Entry 9FGA (electron microscopy, 3.30 A resolution); this record covers chains A and E of the 6 polymer chains in the assembly.

Chain A:
Name: Gamma-aminobutyric acid receptor subunit alpha-1
Source organism: Homo sapiens
UniProt: P14867 (GBRA1_HUMAN); residues 1-429 here correspond to UniProt positions 28-456 (UniProt number = residue number + 27)
Amino-acid sequence (464 residues; each row starts with the number of its first residue; numbers below 1 keep their minus sign (Met-34 is residue -34)):
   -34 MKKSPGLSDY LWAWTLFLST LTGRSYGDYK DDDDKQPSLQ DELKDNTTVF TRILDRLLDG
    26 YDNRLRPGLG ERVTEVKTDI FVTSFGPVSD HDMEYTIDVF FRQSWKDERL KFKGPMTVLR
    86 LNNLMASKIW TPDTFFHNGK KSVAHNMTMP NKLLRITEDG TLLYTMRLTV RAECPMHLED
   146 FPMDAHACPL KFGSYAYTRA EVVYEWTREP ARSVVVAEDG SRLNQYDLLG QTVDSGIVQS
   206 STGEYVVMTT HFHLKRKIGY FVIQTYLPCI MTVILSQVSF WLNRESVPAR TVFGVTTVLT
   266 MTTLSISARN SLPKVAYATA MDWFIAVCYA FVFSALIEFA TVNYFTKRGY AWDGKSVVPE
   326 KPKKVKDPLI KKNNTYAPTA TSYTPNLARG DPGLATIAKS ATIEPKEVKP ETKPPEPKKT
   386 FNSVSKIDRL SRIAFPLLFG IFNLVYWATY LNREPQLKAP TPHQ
Not modelled in the structure: -34 to 11, 322-383, 419-429
Differences from the reference sequence: initiating methionine (-34); expression tag (-33 to 0)
Swiss-Prot annotation at these positions:
  - binding site (4-aminobutanoate): Arg67, Thr130
  - binding site (3alpha-hydroxy-5alpha-pregnan-11,20-dione): Trp246
  - glycosylation (N-linked (GlcNAc...) asparagine): Asn11, Asn111
Disulfides: Cys139-Cys153
Glycans and other covalent adducts: glycan linked to Asn111
Small-molecule neighbours: PIO ([(2R)-2-octanoyloxy-3-[oxidanyl-[(1R,2R,3S,4R,5R,6S)-2,3,6-tris(oxidanyl)-4,5-diphosphonooxy-cyclohexyl]oxy-phosphoryl]oxy-propyl] octanoate): Arg249, Thr306, Phe310, Lys312, Arg313, Phe386, Asn387, Ser388, Val389, Ser390, Lys391, Ile392, Leu395

Chain E:
Name: Gamma-aminobutyric acid receptor subunit beta-3
Source organism: Homo sapiens
UniProt: P28472 (GBRB3_HUMAN), isoform P28472-2; residues -24 to 448 here correspond to UniProt positions 1-473 (UniProt number = residue number + 25)
Amino-acid sequence (473 residues; numbered -24 to 448; the number before each row is that of its first residue; numbers below 1 keep their minus sign (Met-24 is residue -24)):
   -24 MCSGLLELLL PIWLSWTLGT RGSEPRSVND PGNMSFVKET VDKLLKGYDI RLRPDFGGPP
    36 VCVGMNIDIA SIDMVSEVNM DYTLTMYFQQ YWRDKRLAYS GIPLNLTLDN RVADQLWVPD
    96 TYFLNDKKSF VHGVTVKNRM IRLHPDGTVL YGLRITTTAA CMMDLRRYPL DEQNCTLEIE
   156 SYGYTTDDIE FYWRGGDKAV TGVERIELPQ FSIVEHRLVS RNVVFATGAY PRLSLSFRLK
   216 RNIGYFILQT YMPSILITIL SWVSFWINYD ASAARVALGI TTVLTMTTIN THLRETLPKI
   276 PYVKAIDMYL MGCFVFVFLA LLEYAFVNYI FFGRGPQRQK KLAEKTAKAK NDRSKSESNR
   336 VDAHGNILLT SLEVHNEMNE VSGGIGDTRN SAISFDNSGI QYRKQSMPRE GHGRFLGDRS
   396 LPHKKTHLRR RSSQLKIKIP DLTDVNAIDR WSRIVFPFTF SLFNLVYWLY YVN
Not modelled in the structure: -24 to 7, 313-418, 448
Swiss-Prot annotation at these positions:
  - binding site (benzamidine): Asp95 to Tyr97, Glu155 to Tyr157, Phe200
  - binding site (4-aminobutanoate): Tyr97, Glu155, Tyr157, Thr202
  - binding site (histamine): Tyr97, Ser156, Tyr157, Thr202
  - glycosylation (N-linked (GlcNAc...) asparagine): Asn8, Asn80, Asn149
Disulfides: Cys136-Cys150
Glycans and other covalent adducts: N-acetylglucosamine (NAG) linked to Asn80; glycan linked to Asn149

Interface between chain A and chain E:
Residue-residue contacts - 88 pairs, chain A then chain E:
  Gly25(A) - Lys13(E)
  Asp27(A) - Lys13(E)
  Asn28(A) - Arg86(E)
  Arg29(A) - Val16(E)
  Arg29(A) - Asp17(E)  salt bridge
  Arg29(A) - Leu20(E)
  Arg29(A) - Leu83(E)
  Arg29(A) - Asp84(E)  hydrogen bond (backbone-backbone)
  Arg29(A) - Val87(E)
  Leu30(A) - Met9(E)  hydrophobic
  Leu30(A) - Lys13(E)
  Arg31(A) - Met9(E)
  Leu34(A) - Val12(E)  hydrophobic
  Gly35(A) - Asn8(E)
  Gly35(A) - Leu79(E)
  Glu36(A) - Met9(E)  hydrogen bond (side chain-backbone)
  Arg74(A) - Met9(E)
  Ser92(A) - Arg86(E)  hydrogen bond (backbone-side chain)
  Asp98(A) - Val111(E)
  Thr99(A) - Val109(E)
  Thr99(A) - Thr110(E)  hydrogen bond (backbone-side chain)
  Phe100(A) - Tyr62(E)
  Phe100(A) - Val109(E)
  Phe100(A) - Asn113(E)
  Phe100(A) - Arg129(E)
  Phe101(A) - Arg129(E)  hydrogen bond (backbone-side chain)
  His102(A) - Tyr62(E)
  His102(A) - Arg129(E)  hydrogen bond (backbone-side chain)
  Gly104(A) - Arg129(E)  hydrogen bond (backbone-side chain)
  Lys105(A) - Asp48(E)  salt bridge
  Lys105(A) - Phe105(E)
  Lys105(A) - His107(E)  hydrogen bond (backbone-side chain)
  Lys106(A) - Phe105(E)
  Ser107(A) - Val109(E)
  Met131(A) - Thr110(E)
  Leu133(A) - Thr110(E)
  Glu138(A) - Ser46(E)  hydrogen bond
  Tyr160(A) - Tyr62(E)  hydrophobic
  Tyr160(A) - Asn113(E)
  Tyr160(A) - Arg114(E)
  Tyr160(A) - Gly127(E)
  Tyr160(A) - Leu128(E)  hydrogen bond (side chain-backbone)
  Tyr160(A) - Arg129(E)  hydrogen bond (side chain-backbone)
  Ala161(A) - Thr82(E)
  Ala161(A) - Met115(E)  hydrophobic
  Ala161(A) - Arg117(E)  hydrogen bond (backbone-side chain)
  Tyr162(A) - Thr82(E)
  Thr163(A) - Arg117(E)
  Glu166(A) - Thr82(E)
  Ser206(A) - Asn41(E)
  Thr207(A) - Arg117(E)  hydrogen bond (backbone-side chain)
  Tyr210(A) - Arg117(E)  hydrogen bond
  Val252(A) - Ala249(E)  hydrophobic
  Thr256(A) - Ala249(E)
  Thr256(A) - Leu253(E)
  Val257(A) - Ala252(E)  hydrophobic
  Val260(A) - Leu253(E)  hydrophobic
  Val260(A) - Thr256(E)
  Val263(A) - Ile232(E)  hydrophobic
  Val263(A) - Leu235(E)  hydrophobic
  Leu264(A) - Leu259(E)  hydrophobic
  Leu264(A) - Thr260(E)
  Thr267(A) - Thr260(E)
  Thr267(A) - Ile264(E)
  Ile271(A) - His267(E)
  Arg274(A) - Tyr220(E)
  Asn275(A) - Thr271(E)  hydrogen bond
  Lys279(A) - Gln185(E)  hydrogen bond (backbone-side chain)
  Lys279(A) - Thr271(E)
  Val280(A) - Tyr220(E)
  Ala281(A) - Pro184(E)
  Ala281(A) - Gln185(E)
  Ala281(A) - Asn217(E)
  Ala281(A) - Gly219(E)  hydrogen bond (backbone-backbone)
  Ala281(A) - Tyr220(E)  hydrogen bond (backbone-backbone)
  Tyr282(A) - Pro184(E)
  Ala283(A) - Leu223(E)  hydrophobic
  Asp287(A) - Leu223(E)
  Asp287(A) - Gln224(E)
  Tyr294(A) - Leu231(E)  hydrophobic
  Tyr294(A) - Ile232(E)
  Phe298(A) - Leu231(E)
  Phe298(A) - Ile234(E)  hydrophobic
  Phe298(A) - Leu235(E)  hydrophobic
  Leu301(A) - Leu235(E)  hydrophobic
  Ile302(A) - Val238(E)  hydrophobic
  Ala305(A) - Val238(E)  hydrophobic
  Tyr309(A) - Trp241(E)
Also at the interface, not in a pair above, chain A (67 interface residues in all): Gly33, Asp57, Met58, Trp95, Pro97, Asn103, Val108, Ala109, Ser205, Pro253, Ser270, Trp288, Ala291, Asn308
Also at the interface, not in a pair above, chain E (64 interface residues in all): Asp43, Met49, Gln64, Tyr66, Asn80, Gln90, Leu125, Ile218, Pro228, Ile242, Ala248, Thr263, Arg428

Summary:
Chain A and chain E form an interface of 67 and 64 residues respectively, with 18 hydrogen bonds and 2 salt
bridges. Among the polar pairs are Arg29(A)-Asp17(E), Lys105(A)-Asp48(E) and Glu36(A)-Met9(E). Ligands of
chain A: compound PIO. N-acetylglucosamine is covalently linked to Asn111(A).
Here chain A is Gamma-aminobutyric acid receptor subunit alpha-1 and chain E is Gamma-aminobutyric acid
receptor subunit beta-3, both from Homo sapiens. Entry 9FGA (Cryo-EM structure of the full-length
alpha1beta3gamma2 GABA(A) receptor in SMALPs bound to two PIP2 molecules and ...) was determined by electron
microscopy.
